Entry 1KWR (X-ray diffraction, 2.25 A resolution); this record covers chain A.

== Chain A ==
Protein: Carbonic anhydrase II
Organism: Homo sapiens
Notes: EC 4.2.1.1
UniProtKB: P00918 (CAH2_HUMAN); the author numbering skips numbers that UniProt does not, so the offset changes along the chain: 1-125 = UniProt 0-124; 127-261 = UniProt 125-259
Chain sequence (260 residues; row label = number of the first residue in the row; note: 1 number in that range is skipped by the numbering (no residue carries it; nothing is unmodelled there)):
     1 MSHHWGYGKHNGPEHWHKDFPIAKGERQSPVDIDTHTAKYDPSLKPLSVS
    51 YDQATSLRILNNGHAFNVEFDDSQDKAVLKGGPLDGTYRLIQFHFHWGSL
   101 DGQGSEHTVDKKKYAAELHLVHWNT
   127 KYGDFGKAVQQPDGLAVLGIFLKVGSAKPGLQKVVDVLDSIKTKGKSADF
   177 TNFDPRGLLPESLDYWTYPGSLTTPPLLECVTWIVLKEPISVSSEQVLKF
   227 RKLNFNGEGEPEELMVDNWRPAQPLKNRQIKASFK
Disordered / not traced: 1-2
Bound ions: Zn2+: H94, H96, H119 (together with 0134-36)
Residues lining bound ligands: 0134-36: Q92, H94, H96, E106, H119, V121, F131, V143, S197, L198, T199, T200, P201, W209

== In short ==
Chain A binds 0134-36. H94, H96 and H119 form the Zn2+ site.
Chain A is Carbonic anhydrase II (Homo sapiens); the structure, Human carbonic anhydrase II complexed with
inhibitor 0134-36, was determined by X-ray diffraction together with 1KWQ from the same study.
